PDB entry 6SA1 | X-ray diffraction, 2.01 A resolution | chains A and C of the 4 polymer chains in the assembly

== Chain A ==
Protein: DNA polymerase LigD, polymerase domain
From: Mycolicibacterium smegmatis MC2 155
Reference sequence: A0R5T1 (A0R5T1_MYCS2); residue numbers follow UniProt; this construct covers 1-350
Sequence (350 residues; row label = number of the first residue in the row):
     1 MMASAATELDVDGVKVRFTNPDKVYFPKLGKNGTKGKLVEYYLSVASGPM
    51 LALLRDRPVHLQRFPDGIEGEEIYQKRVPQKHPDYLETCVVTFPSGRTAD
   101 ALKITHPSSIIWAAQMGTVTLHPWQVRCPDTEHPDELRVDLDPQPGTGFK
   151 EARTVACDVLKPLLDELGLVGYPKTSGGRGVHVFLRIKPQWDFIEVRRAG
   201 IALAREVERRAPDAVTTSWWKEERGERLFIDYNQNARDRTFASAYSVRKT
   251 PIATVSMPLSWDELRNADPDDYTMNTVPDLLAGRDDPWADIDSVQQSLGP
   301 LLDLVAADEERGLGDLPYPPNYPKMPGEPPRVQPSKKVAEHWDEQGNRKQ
Unresolved in the structure: 1-3, 332-350
Disulfide bonds: Cys89-Cys128
Metal / ion sites: Mg2+: Thr105, Ser109; Mn2+ site 1: Asp140, Asp142, Asp231 (together with 3'-deoxy-uridine 5'-triphosphate); Mn2+ site 2: Asp140 (together with 3'-deoxy-uridine 5'-triphosphate)
Small-molecule neighbours: 3'-deoxy-uridine 5'-triphosphate (U3H): His122, Asp140, Asp142, Ser176, Gly178, Arg179, Gly180, Val181, His182, Gln234, Asp238, Arg239, Thr240, Phe241, Ala242, Arg248
From the paper describing this entry:
  - binding site for pyrophosphate: Arg179
  - catalytic residues: Asp142
  - conformationally variable residues (side-chain flip): Arg179, Thr240
  - binding site for the 15-nt DNA strand (chain C): Ile73, Tyr74, Lys76, Arg77, Pro94, Ser95, Arg97, Asn321
  - specificity-determining residues: His122, Thr240, Ala242 (proposed by the authors, not directly observed)
  - mutagenesis - P320G, N321A, N321G, K324A: unchanged stability
  - mutagenesis - N321A, N321G: unchanged catalytic activity on 3-nt gaps
  - mutagenesis - P320G, K324A: decreased catalytic activity on 3-nt substrates

== Chain C ==
Molecule: 15-nt DNA strand
Sequence (15 nucleotides; row label = number of the first residue in the row):
     1 CGCTCGCAACGCACG
Unresolved in the structure: 14-15

== Interface between chain A and chain C ==
Pairs across the interface - 21 pairs, chain A then chain C:
  Glu71(A) - DC7(C)  hydrogen bond to the base
  Ile73(A) - DC7(C)  base contact
  Tyr74(A) - DA8(C)  base contact
  Gln75(A) - DA8(C)  phosphate contact
  Lys76(A) - DA8(C)  hydrogen bond to the phosphate
  Lys76(A) - DA9(C)  hydrogen bond to the sugar
  Arg77(A) - DA8(C)  salt bridge to the phosphate
  Arg77(A) - DA9(C)  salt bridge to the phosphate
  Phe93(A) - DA9(C)  phosphate contact
  Phe93(A) - DC10(C)  phosphate contact
  Pro94(A) - DC10(C)  phosphate contact
  Ser95(A) - DC10(C)  hydrogen bond to the phosphate
  Arg97(A) - DA9(C)  salt bridge to the phosphate
  Arg97(A) - DC10(C)  salt bridge to the phosphate
  Asp238(A) - DA9(C)  sugar contact
  Pro320(A) - DG11(C)  sugar contact
  Asn321(A) - DC10(C)  base contact
  Asn321(A) - DG11(C)  sugar contact
  Tyr322(A) - DG11(C)  sugar contact
  Pro323(A) - DC10(C)  phosphate contact
  Pro323(A) - DG11(C)  phosphate contact
Also at the interface, not in a pair above, chain A (18 interface residues in all): Arg63, Gly96, Lys324
Also at the interface, not in a pair above, chain C (6 interface residues in all): DC12

== In short ==
The interface between chain A and chain C involves 18 residues on one side and 6 on the other, with 4 hydrogen
bonds and 4 salt bridges. Among the polar pairs are Glu71(A)-DC7(C), Lys76(A)-DA9(C) and Lys76(A)-DA8(C). The
paper reports the catalytic residue Asp142(A); P320G and K324A of chain A reduce catalytic activity on 3-nt
substrates; 4 substitutions were tested in all.
Here chain A is DNA polymerase LigD, polymerase domain (Mycolicibacterium smegmatis MC2 155) and chain C is a
15-nt DNA strand. Entry 6SA1 (Post catalytic complex of Prim-PolC from Mycobacterium smegmatis with gapped DNA
and 3'-dUTP) was determined by X-ray diffraction (same publication as 6SA0).
